5IEZ - chain A; structure by X-ray diffraction, 2.60 A resolution.

Chain A:
Molecule: Induced myeloid leukemia cell differentiation protein Mcl-1
From: Homo sapiens
UniProt: Q07820 (MCL1_HUMAN); residue numbers follow UniProt; this construct covers 172-327
Sequence (159 residues; numbered 169 to 327; the number before each row is that of its first residue):
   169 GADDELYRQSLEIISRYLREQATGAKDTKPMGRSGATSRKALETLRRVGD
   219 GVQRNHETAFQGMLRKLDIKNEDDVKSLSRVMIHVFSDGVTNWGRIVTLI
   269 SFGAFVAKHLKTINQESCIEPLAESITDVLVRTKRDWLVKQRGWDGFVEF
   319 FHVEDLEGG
Not modelled in the structure: 169-170, 322-327
Construct notes: expression tag (169-171)
Small-molecule neighbours: 6AL (3-({6-chloro-3-[3-(4-chloro-3,5-dimethylphenoxy)propyl]-7-(1,3,5-trimethyl-1H-pyrazol-4-yl)-1H-indole-2-carbonyl}amino)benzoic acid): H224, A227, F228, M231, L235, V249, M250, V253, F254, G257, V258, R263, T266, L267, F270, G271, V274, L290, I294
UniProt features mapped onto this chain:
  - motif: A209 to N223 (BH3), H252 to A272 (BH1), D304 to F319 (BH2)
  - cross-link (Glycyl lysine isopeptide (Lys-Gly)): K194 (interchain with G-Cter in ubiquitin), K197 (interchain with G-Cter in ubiquitin)
  - mutagenesis: K194 (K194R: Reduced ubiquitination), K197 (K197R: Reduced ubiquitination), K208 (K208R: No effect on ubiquitination), K234 (K234R: No effect on ubiquitination)
Reported in the primary citation:
  - binding site for 6AL: N260, R263

Summary:
Ligands of chain A: compound 6AL. Curated annotation (UniProt) lists 4 mutagenesis sites. The paper reports a
binding site for 6AL at N260 and R263.
Chain A is Induced myeloid leukemia cell differentiation protein Mcl-1 (Homo sapiens); the structure,
Discovery of Potent Myeloid Cell Leukemia-1 (Mcl-1) inhibitors using Structure-Based Design, was determined by
X-ray diffraction, deposited together with 5IF4.
